7XQX - chains A and F of the 6 polymer chains in the assembly; structure by X-ray diffraction, 3.36 A resolution.

# Chain A
Name: Tubulin alpha-1B chain
Source organism: Sus scrofa
UniProt: Q2XVP4 (TBA1B_PIG); residue numbers follow UniProt; this construct covers 1-450
Chain sequence (450 residues; each row starts with the number of its first residue):
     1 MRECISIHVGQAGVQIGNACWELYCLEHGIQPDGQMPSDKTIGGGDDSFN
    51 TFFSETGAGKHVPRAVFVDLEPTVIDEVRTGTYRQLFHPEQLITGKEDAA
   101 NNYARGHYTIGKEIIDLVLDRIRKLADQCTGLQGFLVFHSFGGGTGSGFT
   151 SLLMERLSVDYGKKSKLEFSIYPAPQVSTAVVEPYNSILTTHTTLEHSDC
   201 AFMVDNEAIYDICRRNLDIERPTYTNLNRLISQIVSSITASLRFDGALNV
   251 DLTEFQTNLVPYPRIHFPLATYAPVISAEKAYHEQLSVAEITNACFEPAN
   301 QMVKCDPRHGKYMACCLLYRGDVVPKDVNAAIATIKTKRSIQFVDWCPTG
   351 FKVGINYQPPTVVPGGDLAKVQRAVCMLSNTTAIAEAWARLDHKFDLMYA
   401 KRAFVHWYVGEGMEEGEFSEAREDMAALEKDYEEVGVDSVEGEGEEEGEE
Unresolved in the structure: 438-450
Bound ions: Ca2+: Asp-39, Thr-41, Gly-44, Glu-55
Ligand contacts:
  - GTP (guanosine-5'-triphosphate): Gly-10, Gln-11, Ala-12, Gln-15, Ile-16, Asp-69, Asp-98, Ala-99, Ala-100, Asn-101, Ser-140, Gly-142, Gly-143, Gly-144, Thr-145, Gly-146, Ile-171, Pro-173, Val-177, Ser-178, Thr-179, Glu-183, Asn-206, Tyr-224, Leu-227, Asn-228, Ile-231
  - GXI (2-chloranyl-7-fluoranyl-N-(4-methoxyphenyl)-N-methyl-quinazolin-4-amine): Thr-179, Ala-180, Val-181

# Chain F
Name: TTL
Source organism: Gallus gallus
UniProt: E1BQ43 (E1BQ43_CHICK); residues 1-378 here = UniProt positions 1-378
Chain sequence (384 residues; each row starts with the number of its first residue):
     1 MYTFVVRDENSSVYAEVSRLLLATGQWKRLRKDNPRFNLMLGERNRLPFG
    51 RLGHEPGLVQLVNYYRGADKLCRKASLVKLIKTSPELSESCTWFPESYVI
   101 YPTNLKTPVAPAQNGIRHLINNTRTDEREVFLAAYNRRREGREGNVWIAK
   151 SSAGAKGEGILISSEASELLDFIDEQGQVHVIQKYLEKPLLLEPGHRKFD
   201 IRSWVLVDHLYNIYLYREGVLRTSSEPYNSANFQDKTCHLTNHCIQKEYS
   251 KNYGRYEEGNEMFFEEFNQYLMDALNTTLENSILLQIKHIIRSCLMCIEP
   301 AISTKHLHYQSFQLFGFDFMVDEELKVWLIEVNGAPACAQKLYAELCQGI
   351 VDVAISSVFPLADTGQKTSQPTSIFIKLHHHHHH
Unresolved in the structure: 105-124, 153-157, 363-371, 381-384
Sequence notes: expression tag (379-384)

# How chain A and chain F interact
Pairs across the interface (19; chain A residue first):
  Gln-176(A) / Pro-56(F)
  Glu-207(A) / His-54(F)  salt bridge
  Glu-297(A) / His-306(F)
  Lys-304(A) / His-54(F)
  Lys-304(A) / His-308(F)
  Asp-306(A) / Leu-307(F)
  Arg-308(A) / Pro-300(F)  hydrogen bond (side chain-backbone)
  Arg-308(A) / Ala-301(F)  hydrogen bond (side chain-backbone)
  Arg-308(A) / Ile-302(F)
  Arg-308(A) / Ser-303(F)  hydrogen bond (side chain-backbone)
  Arg-308(A) / Leu-307(F)
  His-309(A) / Arg-66(F)  hydrogen bond (side chain-backbone)
  His-309(A) / Gly-67(F)
  His-309(A) / Ala-301(F)  hydrogen bond (side chain-backbone)
  Ser-340(A) / Ala-301(F)
  Glu-386(A) / Arg-66(F)  salt bridge
  Arg-390(A) / Gly-50(F)
  Arg-390(A) / His-54(F)
  His-393(A) / Arg-51(F)
Interface residues without a listed pair, chain A (15 interface residues in all): Pro-298, Cys-305, Lys-338, Lys-394
Interface residues without a listed pair, chain F (15 interface residues in all): Gly-53, Glu-55

# In short
Chain A and chain F each contribute 15 residues to their interface, with 5 hydrogen bonds and 2 salt bridges.
Polar contacts include Glu-207(A)/His-54(F), Glu-386(A)/Arg-66(F) and Arg-308(A)/Pro-300(F). Bound to chain A:
GTP and compound GXI.
Here chain A is Tubulin alpha-1B chain (Sus scrofa) and chain F is TTL (Gallus gallus). Entry 7XQX (Crystal
structure of T2R-TTL-27a complex) was determined by X-ray diffraction.
